PDB entry 3WPO | X-ray diffraction, 2.40 A resolution | chains A and B of the 3 polymer chains in the assembly

== Chain A (and B) ==
Molecule: Trimeric autotransporter adhesin
Notes: chain B of this document is another copy of the same molecule, construct and numbering; everything in this record applies to it too
UniProt: K7ZP88 (K7ZP88_9GAMM); residue numbers follow UniProt; this construct covers 3334-3474
Chain sequence (207 residues; each row starts with the number of its first residue):
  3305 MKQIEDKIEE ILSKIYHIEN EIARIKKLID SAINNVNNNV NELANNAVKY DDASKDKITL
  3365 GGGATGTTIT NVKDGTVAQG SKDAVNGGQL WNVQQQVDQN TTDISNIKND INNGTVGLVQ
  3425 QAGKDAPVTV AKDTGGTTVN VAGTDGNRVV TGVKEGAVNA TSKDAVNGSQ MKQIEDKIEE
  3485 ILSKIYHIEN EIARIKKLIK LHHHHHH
Disordered / not traced: 3305-3307, 3501-3511 (chain B: 3305-3306, 3503-3511)
Differences from the reference sequence: expression tag (3305-3333, 3475-3511)
From the paper describing this entry:
  - binding site for chloride ion: Asn3404

== Chain A / chain B interface ==
Contacting residue pairs - 210 pairs, chain A then chain B:
  Glu3314(A) - Leu3316(B)
  Ile3315(A) - Ile3312(B)  hydrophobic
  Ile3315(A) - Ile3315(B)  hydrophobic
  Ile3315(A) - Leu3316(B)  hydrophobic
  Ile3315(A) - Ile3319(B)  hydrophobic
  Lys3318(A) - Ile3319(B)
  Lys3318(A) - Glu3323(B)  salt bridge
  Ile3322(A) - Ile3322(B)  hydrophobic
  Ile3322(A) - Glu3323(B)
  Ile3322(A) - Ile3326(B)  hydrophobic
  Glu3325(A) - Lys3330(B)  salt bridge
  Ile3329(A) - Lys3330(B)
  Ile3333(A) - Ile3333(B)  hydrophobic
  Ile3337(A) - Ile3337(B)  hydrophobic
  Val3340(A) - Val3340(B)  hydrophobic
  Val3340(A) - Asn3341(B)
  Val3340(A) - Val3344(B)  hydrophobic
  Asn3343(A) - Val3344(B)
  Val3344(A) - Val3344(B)  hydrophobic
  Leu3347(A) - Leu3347(B)  hydrophobic
  Leu3347(A) - Ala3348(B)
  Leu3347(A) - Lys3353(B)
  Asn3349(A) - Lys3359(B)  hydrogen bond (backbone-side chain)
  Asn3350(A) - Lys3353(B)
  Asn3350(A) - Tyr3354(B)  hydrogen bond (backbone-backbone)
  Ala3351(A) - Val3352(B)
  Ala3351(A) - Tyr3354(B)
  Val3352(A) - Val3352(B)  hydrogen bond (backbone-backbone)
  Val3352(A) - Lys3353(B)
  Val3352(A) - Tyr3354(B)  hydrophobic
  Val3352(A) - Ile3362(B)  hydrophobic
  Leu3364(A) - Tyr3354(B)
  Leu3364(A) - Ile3362(B)  hydrophobic
  Gly3365(A) - Tyr3354(B)  hydrogen bond (backbone-side chain)
  Gly3365(A) - Lys3359(B)
  Gly3366(A) - Lys3359(B)
  Thr3371(A) - Tyr3354(B)
  Thr3371(A) - Lys3359(B)  hydrogen bond (side chain-backbone)
  Thr3371(A) - Asp3360(B)
  Thr3371(A) - Lys3361(B)
  Thr3371(A) - Ile3362(B)
  Thr3372(A) - Asp3360(B)  hydrogen bond (backbone-backbone)
  Thr3372(A) - Lys3361(B)
  Thr3372(A) - Ile3362(B)  hydrogen bond (backbone-backbone)
  Ile3373(A) - Ile3362(B)
  Thr3374(A) - Lys3361(B)
  Thr3374(A) - Ile3362(B)  hydrogen bond (backbone-backbone)
  Thr3374(A) - Thr3363(B)
  Thr3374(A) - Leu3364(B)  hydrogen bond (backbone-backbone)
  Asn3375(A) - Leu3364(B)  hydrogen bond (side chain-backbone)
  Asn3375(A) - Gly3366(B)
  Asn3375(A) - Gly3367(B)  hydrogen bond (side chain-backbone)
  Asn3375(A) - Gly3370(B)
  Asn3375(A) - Thr3371(B)  hydrogen bond (backbone-backbone)
  Val3376(A) - Leu3364(B)  hydrophobic
  Val3376(A) - Thr3371(B)
  Lys3377(A) - Thr3369(B)
  Lys3377(A) - Gly3370(B)
  Lys3377(A) - Thr3371(B)  hydrogen bond (backbone-backbone)
  Lys3377(A) - Thr3372(B)
  Thr3380(A) - Gly3391(B)
  Val3381(A) - Gly3391(B)
  Val3381(A) - Leu3394(B)  hydrophobic
  Val3381(A) - Trp3395(B)  hydrophobic
  Ala3382(A) - Gly3391(B)
  Ala3382(A) - Gly3392(B)
  Ala3382(A) - Trp3395(B)
  Gln3383(A) - Trp3395(B)
  Ser3385(A) - Asn3390(B)
  Ser3385(A) - Gly3391(B)
  Ser3385(A) - Gly3392(B)  hydrogen bond (backbone-backbone)
  Lys3386(A) - Ile3373(B)
  Lys3386(A) - Thr3374(B)  hydrogen bond (backbone-side chain)
  Lys3386(A) - Asn3375(B)  hydrogen bond (backbone-backbone)
  Lys3386(A) - Val3376(B)  hydrogen bond (backbone-backbone)
  Lys3386(A) - Asp3378(B)  salt bridge
  Lys3386(A) - Asn3390(B)
  Asp3387(A) - Thr3372(B)
  Asp3387(A) - Ile3373(B)
  Asp3387(A) - Thr3374(B)  hydrogen bond
  Asp3387(A) - Asn3390(B)
  Asp3387(A) - Gly3391(B)  hydrogen bond (backbone-backbone)
  Ala3388(A) - Ile3373(B)  hydrogen bond (backbone-backbone)
  Ala3388(A) - Val3389(B)
  Val3389(A) - Val3389(B)  hydrogen bond (backbone-backbone)
  Val3389(A) - Asn3390(B)
  Val3389(A) - Gly3391(B)
  Leu3394(A) - Leu3394(B)  hydrophobic
  Val3397(A) - Leu3394(B)  hydrophobic
  Val3397(A) - Gln3398(B)
  Gln3400(A) - Gln3398(B)  hydrogen bond
  Gln3400(A) - Val3401(B)
  Gln3400(A) - Asp3402(B)  hydrogen bond
  Gln3400(A) - Thr3405(B)  hydrogen bond
  Val3401(A) - Val3401(B)  hydrophobic
  Asn3404(A) - Val3401(B)  hydrogen bond (side chain-backbone)
  Asn3404(A) - Thr3405(B)  hydrogen bond
  Asn3404(A) - Ile3408(B)
  Asp3407(A) - Ile3408(B)
  Asp3407(A) - Lys3412(B)  salt bridge
  Ile3408(A) - Ile3408(B)  hydrophobic
  Ile3411(A) - Ile3408(B)  hydrophobic
  Ile3411(A) - Lys3412(B)
  Val3420(A) - Ile3415(B)  hydrophobic
  Gly3421(A) - Ile3415(B)
  Leu3422(A) - Gly3418(B)
  Leu3422(A) - Val3423(B)
  Leu3422(A) - Gln3424(B)
  Leu3422(A) - Gln3425(B)
  Val3423(A) - Val3423(B)  hydrophobic
  Lys3428(A) - Thr3448(B)  hydrogen bond
  Ala3435(A) - Val3432(B)  hydrophobic
  Thr3438(A) - Gln3425(B)  hydrogen bond
  Thr3438(A) - Lys3428(B)
  Gly3439(A) - Gln3425(B)
  Gly3439(A) - Lys3428(B)  hydrogen bond (backbone-backbone)
  Gly3440(A) - Lys3428(B)
  Gly3440(A) - Asp3429(B)
  Gly3440(A) - Ala3430(B)
  Thr3441(A) - Lys3458(B)
  Thr3442(A) - Pro3431(B)
  Thr3442(A) - Val3432(B)  hydrogen bond (backbone-backbone)
  Val3443(A) - Val3432(B)
  Asn3444(A) - Val3432(B)  hydrogen bond (backbone-backbone)
  Asn3444(A) - Thr3433(B)
  Asn3444(A) - Val3434(B)  hydrogen bond (backbone-backbone)
  Val3445(A) - Val3443(B)  hydrophobic
  Ala3446(A) - Lys3436(B)
  Gly3447(A) - Ala3435(B)
  Gly3447(A) - Lys3436(B)
  Gly3447(A) - Thr3438(B)
  Thr3448(A) - Lys3436(B)
  Thr3448(A) - Asp3437(B)
  Thr3448(A) - Thr3438(B)  hydrogen bond (backbone-backbone)
  Thr3448(A) - Gly3439(B)
  Asp3449(A) - Gly3439(B)
  Asp3449(A) - Gly3440(B)  hydrogen bond (side chain-backbone)
  Asn3451(A) - Lys3467(B)
  Arg3452(A) - Val3434(B)  hydrogen bond (side chain-backbone)
  Arg3452(A) - Ala3435(B)  hydrogen bond (side chain-backbone)
  Arg3452(A) - Thr3438(B)  hydrogen bond (side chain-backbone)
  Arg3452(A) - Gly3439(B)  hydrogen bond (side chain-backbone)
  Arg3452(A) - Gly3440(B)
  Arg3452(A) - Thr3441(B)
  Arg3452(A) - Thr3442(B)
  Arg3452(A) - Val3443(B)
  Val3453(A) - Thr3441(B)  hydrogen bond (backbone-backbone)
  Val3453(A) - Thr3442(B)
  Val3453(A) - Val3443(B)  hydrogen bond (backbone-backbone)
  Val3454(A) - Val3443(B)
  Thr3455(A) - Thr3442(B)
  Thr3455(A) - Val3443(B)  hydrogen bond (backbone-backbone)
  Thr3455(A) - Asn3444(B)
  Thr3455(A) - Val3445(B)  hydrogen bond (backbone-backbone)
  Gly3456(A) - Val3445(B)
  Gly3456(A) - Asn3451(B)
  Gly3456(A) - Arg3452(B)  hydrogen bond (backbone-backbone)
  Val3457(A) - Arg3452(B)
  Lys3458(A) - Asn3451(B)
  Lys3458(A) - Arg3452(B)  hydrogen bond (backbone-backbone)
  Lys3458(A) - Val3453(B)
  Glu3459(A) - Val3453(B)
  Ala3461(A) - Gly3472(B)
  Val3462(A) - Gly3472(B)
  Val3462(A) - Met3475(B)  hydrophobic
  Val3462(A) - Lys3476(B)
  Val3462(A) - Glu3479(B)
  Asn3463(A) - Gly3472(B)
  Asn3463(A) - Ser3473(B)  hydrogen bond (backbone-side chain)
  Asn3463(A) - Lys3476(B)
  Ala3464(A) - Ser3473(B)  hydrogen bond (backbone-side chain)
  Ala3464(A) - Lys3476(B)
  Thr3465(A) - Ser3473(B)
  Ser3466(A) - Asn3471(B)
  Ser3466(A) - Gly3472(B)
  Ser3466(A) - Ser3473(B)  hydrogen bond (backbone-side chain)
  Lys3467(A) - Val3454(B)
  Lys3467(A) - Thr3455(B)
  Lys3467(A) - Gly3456(B)  hydrogen bond (backbone-backbone)
  Lys3467(A) - Val3457(B)  hydrogen bond (backbone-backbone)
  Lys3467(A) - Glu3459(B)  salt bridge
  Lys3467(A) - Asn3471(B)
  Asp3468(A) - Val3453(B)
  Asp3468(A) - Val3454(B)
  Asp3468(A) - Thr3455(B)  hydrogen bond
  Asp3468(A) - Asn3471(B)
  Asp3468(A) - Gly3472(B)  hydrogen bond (backbone-backbone)
  Ala3469(A) - Val3454(B)  hydrogen bond (backbone-backbone)
  Ala3469(A) - Val3470(B)
  Val3470(A) - Val3470(B)  hydrogen bond (backbone-backbone)
  Val3470(A) - Asn3471(B)
  Val3470(A) - Gly3472(B)
  Val3470(A) - Met3475(B)  hydrophobic
  Gln3474(A) - Met3475(B)
  Met3475(A) - Met3475(B)
  Ile3478(A) - Met3475(B)  hydrophobic
  Ile3478(A) - Ile3478(B)  hydrophobic
  Ile3482(A) - Ile3482(B)  hydrophobic
  Ile3485(A) - Ile3485(B)  hydrophobic
  Ile3485(A) - Leu3486(B)  hydrophobic
  Lys3488(A) - Ile3489(B)
  Lys3488(A) - Glu3493(B)
  Ile3489(A) - Ile3489(B)  hydrophobic
  Ile3492(A) - Ile3492(B)  hydrophobic
  Ile3492(A) - Glu3493(B)
  Ile3492(A) - Ile3496(B)  hydrophobic
  Glu3495(A) - Lys3500(B)  salt bridge
  Ile3496(A) - Ile3496(B)  hydrophobic
  Arg3498(A) - Lys3500(B)
  Ile3499(A) - Lys3500(B)
Also at the interface, not in a pair above, chain A (109 interface residues in all): Ile3308, Lys3311, Ile3312, Ile3319, Arg3328, Ala3336, Asp3360, Thr3363, Gly3370, Gly3384, Gln3393, Ile3415, Gln3425, Asp3429, Val3432, Val3434, Lys3481
Also at the interface, not in a pair above, chain B (107 interface residues in all): Ala3351, Ser3358, Ala3368, Lys3377, Val3397, Asn3404, Ile3411, Asn3416, Ala3446, Asp3449

== Overview ==
The interface between chain A and chain B involves 109 residues on one side and 107 on the other, with 53
hydrogen bonds and 6 salt bridges. Polar pairs include Lys3318(A)-Glu3323(B), Glu3325(A)-Lys3330(B) and
Lys3386(A)-Asp3378(B). From the paper: a binding site for chloride ion at Asn3404(A).
Chain A and chain B are both Trimeric autotransporter adhesin; the structure, Acinetobacter sp. Tol 5 AtaA
YDD-DALL3 domains in C-terminal stalk fused to GCN4 adaptors (CstalkC1i), was determined by X-ray diffraction
together with 3WP8, 3WPA, 3WPP, 3WPR and 3WQA from the same study.
